Entry 6IBV (X-ray diffraction, 1.40 A resolution); this record covers chain A.

Chain A:
Molecule: Metallo-beta-lactamase type 2
From: Klebsiella pneumoniae
Notes: EC 3.5.2.6
UniProtKB: C7C422 (BLAN1_KLEPN); numbering as in UniProt (aligned over 27-270)
Sequence (244 residues; numbered 27 to 270; the number before each row is that of its first residue):
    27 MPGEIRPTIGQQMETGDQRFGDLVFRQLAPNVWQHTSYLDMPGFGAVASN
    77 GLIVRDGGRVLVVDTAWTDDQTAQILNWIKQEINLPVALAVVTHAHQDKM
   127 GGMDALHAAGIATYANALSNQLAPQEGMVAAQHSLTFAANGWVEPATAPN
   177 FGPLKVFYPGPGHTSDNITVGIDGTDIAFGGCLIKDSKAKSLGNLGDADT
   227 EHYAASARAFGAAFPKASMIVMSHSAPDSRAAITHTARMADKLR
Unresolved in the structure: 27-39, 67-70
UniProt features mapped onto this chain:
  - binding site (Zn(2+)): His120, His122, Asp124, His189, Cys208, His250
  - binding site (substrate): Lys211, Asn220
Metal / ion sites: Ca2+ site 1: Asp95, Asp130; Zn2+ site 1: His120, His122, His189 (together with H9E); Zn2+ site 2: Asp124, Cys208, His250 (together with H9E); Ca2+ site 2: Glu152, Asp223 (shared with 1 residue of chain B); Ca2+ site 3: Glu227 (shared with 2 residues of chain B)
Residues lining bound ligands: H9E ([5-(bromomethyl)-1-benzothiophen-2-yl]-tris(oxidanyl)boranuide): Leu65, Asp66, Val73, Trp93, His120, His122, Gln123, Asp124, His189, Cys208, Asn220, His250
From the paper describing this entry:
  - Zn2+ coordination: His120, His122, Asp124, His189, Cys208, His250
  - binding site for H9E: Leu65, Val73, Trp93, His122, Lys211, Asn220
  - conformationally variable residues (order/disorder transition): Asp66 to Gly71

Summary:
Bound to chain A: compound H9E. The Ca2+ site 1 is built by Asp95 and Asp130. UniProt lists 6 Zn2+-binding
residues and substrate-binding residues Lys211 and Asn220. From the paper: a binding site for H9E at Leu65,
Val73 and Trp93 among others; Zn2+ coordination by His120, His122 and Asp124 among others.
Chain A is Metallo-beta-lactamase type 2 (Klebsiella pneumoniae); the structure, Crystal structure of NDM-1
beta-lactamase in complex with broad spectrum boronic inhibitor cpd 1, was determined by X-ray diffraction
(same publication as 6IBS, 6Q2Y, 6Q30 and 6Q35).
